Entry 8RB9 (electron microscopy, 3.19 A resolution); this record covers chains A and D of the 7 polymer chains in the assembly.

== Chain A ==
Protein: Ion-translocating oxidoreductase complex subunit A
Organism: Azotobacter vinelandii DJ
Notes: EC 7.-.-.-
UniProtKB: C1DMA8 (C1DMA8_AZOVD); numbering as in UniProt (aligned over 1-190)
Chain sequence (190 residues; each row starts with the number of its first residue):
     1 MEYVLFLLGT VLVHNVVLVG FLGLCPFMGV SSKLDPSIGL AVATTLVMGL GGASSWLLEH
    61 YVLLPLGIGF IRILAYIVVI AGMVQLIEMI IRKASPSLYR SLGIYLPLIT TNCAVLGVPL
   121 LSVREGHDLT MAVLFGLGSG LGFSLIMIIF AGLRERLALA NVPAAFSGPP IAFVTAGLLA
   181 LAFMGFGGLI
Not modelled in the structure: 1

== Chain D ==
Protein: Ion-translocating oxidoreductase complex subunit D
Organism: Azotobacter vinelandii DJ
Notes: EC 7.-.-.-
UniProtKB: C1DMA5 (C1DMA5_AZOVD); residues 1-366 here = UniProt positions 1-366
Chain sequence (366 residues; each row starts with the number of its first residue):
     1 MSTISVAAGP FAHDRSSVNR IMLDVCLALT PATLFGLVMF GWPAINLWLV TCVSALAIEA
    61 ACLRLLGQPM RRLLDGSALL TGWLLAISLP PWAPWWIGVG GSLFAIGIGK QLYGGIGQNP
   121 FNPAMLARVA LLIAFPLQMT TWALPHPLFS SSAPGFFDSL AITFAGAPLA DGMTGATALG
   181 NLKTELTLNR TAQEILEGGF STISALFGST PGSLGETSEL LLLVGGVWLV LRRIIHWEIP
   241 VAILASVFVM ATLAYLINPE RYAGGLYQLT SGGLILCAFF IATDPVTSPI SRVGRLIFGV
   301 GCGVLIYVIR TWGSFPEAAA FAVLFMNALT PLIDRYWRPR AYGRNVRGKP LVAAKWTSQV
   361 KEVDKV
Not modelled in the structure: 1-4, 354-366
Glycans and other covalent adducts: flavin mononucleotide (FMN) linked to Thr177

== Chain A / chain D interface ==
Pairs across the interface (42):
  Leu34(A) with Arg335(D); Tyr336(D)
  Ile148(A) with Leu332(D), hydrophobic
  Ile149(A) with Ala328(D); Leu329(D), hydrophobic
  Gly152(A) with Pro331(D)
  Leu153(A) with Pro120(D), hydrophobic; Pro331(D), hydrophobic
  Glu155(A) with Arg335(D), salt bridge
  Arg156(A) with Val286(D), hydrogen bond (side chain-backbone); Thr330(D); Asp334(D), salt bridge
  Leu157(A) with Tyr113(D), hydrophobic; Gln118(D)
  Ala160(A) with Gln118(D)
  Asn161(A) with Tyr113(D); Gly114(D); Gln118(D), hydrogen bond (backbone-side chain)
  Val162(A) with Tyr113(D)
  Pro163(A) with Leu66(D), hydrophobic; Leu112(D); Gly114(D)
  Ile171(A) with Leu112(D), hydrophobic; Tyr113(D), hydrophobic
  Val174(A) with Tyr113(D)
  Thr175(A) with Tyr113(D), hydrogen bond
  Leu178(A) with Tyr113(D); Leu126(D), hydrophobic
  Leu179(A) with Phe121(D), hydrophobic; Ala328(D), hydrophobic
  Leu181(A) with Val129(D), hydrophobic
  Ala182(A) with Phe321(D); Leu324(D), hydrophobic
  Phe183(A) with Phe325(D), hydrophobic
  Gly185(A) with Ile309(D); Phe315(D); Phe321(D)
  Phe186(A) with Phe325(D), hydrophobic
  Gly187(A) with Ser314(D)
  Gly188(A) with Ser314(D)
  Leu189(A) with Trp312(D); Gly313(D)
Other interface residues (no listed pair), chain A (28 interface residues in all): Ile38, Phe166, Met184
Other interface residues (no listed pair), chain D (31 interface residues in all): Ile108, Ala130, Ile133, Leu305, Val308

== In short ==
Chain A and chain D form an interface of 28 and 31 residues respectively, with 3 hydrogen bonds and 2 salt
bridges. Polar pairs include Glu155(A)-Arg335(D), Arg156(A)-Asp334(D) and Arg156(A)-Val286(D).
Here chain A is Ion-translocating oxidoreductase complex subunit A and chain D is Ion-translocating
oxidoreductase complex subunit D, both from Azotobacter vinelandii DJ. Entry 8RB9 (Cryo-EM structure of the
NADH:ferredoxin oxidoreductase RNF from Azotobacter vinelandii, NADH added) was determined by electron
microscopy (same publication as 8RB8, 8RBM, 8RBQ and 8AHX).
